PDB entry 5S5E | X-ray diffraction, 2.67 A resolution | chains C and D of the 6 polymer chains in the assembly

Chain C:
Protein: Tubulin alpha-1B chain
Organism: Bos taurus
UniProt: P81947 (TBA1B_BOVIN); numbering as in UniProt (aligned over 1-451)
Sequence (451 residues; numbered 1 to 451; the number before each row is that of its first residue):
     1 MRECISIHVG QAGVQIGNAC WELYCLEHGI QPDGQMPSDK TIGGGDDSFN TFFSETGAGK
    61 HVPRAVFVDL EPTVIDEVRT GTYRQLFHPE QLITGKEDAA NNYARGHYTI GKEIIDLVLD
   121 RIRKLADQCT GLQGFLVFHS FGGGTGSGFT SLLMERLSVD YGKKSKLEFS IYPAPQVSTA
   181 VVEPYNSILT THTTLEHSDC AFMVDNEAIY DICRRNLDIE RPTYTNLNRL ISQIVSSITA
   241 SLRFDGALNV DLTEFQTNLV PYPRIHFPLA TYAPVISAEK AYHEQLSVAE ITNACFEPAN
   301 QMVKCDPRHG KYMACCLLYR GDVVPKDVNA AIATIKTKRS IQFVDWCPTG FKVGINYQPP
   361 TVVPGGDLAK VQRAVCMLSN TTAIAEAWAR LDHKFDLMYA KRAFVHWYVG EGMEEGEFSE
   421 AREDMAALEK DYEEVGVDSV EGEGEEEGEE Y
Unresolved in the structure: 441-451

Chain D:
Protein: Tubulin beta-2B chain
Organism: Bos taurus
UniProt: Q6B856 (TBB2B_BOVIN); the author numbering skips numbers that UniProt does not, so the offset changes along the chain: 1-42 = UniProt 1-42; 45-360 = UniProt 43-358; 369-455 = UniProt 359-445
Sequence (445 residues; numbered 1 to 455; 10 numbers in that range are skipped by the numbering (no residue carries them; nothing is unmodelled there); the number before each row is that of its first residue):
     1 MREIVHIQAG QCGNQIGAKF WEVISDEHGI DPTGSYHGDS DL
    45 QLERINVYYN EATGNKYVPR AILVDLEPGT MDSVRSGPFG QIFRPDNFVF GQSGAGNNWA
   105 KGHYTEGAEL VDSVLDVVRK ESESCDCLQG FQLTHSLGGG TGSGMGTLLI SKIREEYPDR
   165 IMNTFSVMPS PKVSDTVVEP YNATLSVHQL VENTDETYCI DNEALYDICF RTLKLTTPTY
   225 GDLNHLVSAT MSGVTTCLRF PGQLNADLRK LAVNMVPFPR LHFFMPGFAP LTSRGSQQYR
   285 ALTVPELTQQ MFDSKNMMAA CDPRHGRYLT VAAIFRGRMS MKEVDEQMLN VQNKNSSYFV
   345 EWIPNNVKTA VCDIPP
   369 RGLKMSATFI GNSTAIQELF KRISEQFTAM FRRKAFLHWY TGEGMDEMEF TEAESNMNDL
   429 VSEYQQYQDA TADEQGEFEE EEGEDEA
Unresolved in the structure: 281-285, 442-455
Curated features (UniProtKB/Swiss-Prot):
  - motif: Met-1 to Ile-4 (MREI motif)
  - binding site (GTP): Gln-11, Glu-71, Ser-140, Gly-144, Thr-145, Gly-146, Asn-206, Asn-228
  - binding site (Mg(2+)): Glu-71
  - modified residue: Ser-40 (Phosphoserine), Thr-57 (Phosphothreonine), Lys-60 (N6-acetyllysine), Ser-174 (Phosphoserine), Thr-287 (Phosphothreonine), Thr-292 (Phosphothreonine), Arg-320 (Omega-N-methylarginine), Glu-448 (5-glutamyl polyglutamate)
  - cross-link (Glycyl lysine isopeptide (Lys-Gly)): Lys-60 (interchain with G-Cter in ubiquitin), Lys-326 (interchain with G-Cter in ubiquitin)

Chain C / chain D interface:
Pairs across the interface (52):
  Gln-11(C) with Gln-247(D), hydrogen bond
  Lys-96(C) with Arg-2(D); Asp-130(D), salt bridge
  Glu-97(C) with Arg-2(D); Cys-131(D); Arg-164(D), salt bridge; Arg-253(D), salt bridge
  Asp-98(C) with Arg-2(D), salt bridge; Lys-254(D), salt bridge
  Ala-100(C) with Arg-253(D); Lys-254(D); Val-257(D)
  Asn-101(C) with Lys-254(D)
  Arg-105(C) with Arg-253(D)
  Pro-175(C) with Asn-349(D)
  Ser-178(C) with Lys-352(D), hydrogen bond
  Thr-179(C) with Gln-247(D); Leu-248(D); Asn-258(D), hydrogen bond (backbone-side chain)
  Ala-180(C) with Asn-258(D)
  Val-181(C) with Asn-258(D), hydrogen bond (backbone-side chain); Ile-347(D), hydrophobic; Pro-348(D)
  Glu-220(C) with Lys-326(D)
  Arg-221(C) with Met-325(D), hydrogen bond; Asp-329(D), salt bridge
  Tyr-224(C) with Gln-247(D), hydrogen bond
  Lys-394(C) with Asn-349(D), hydrogen bond
  Leu-397(C) with Glu-345(D); Trp-346(D); Ala-440(D), hydrophobic
  Met-398(C) with Trp-346(D); Pro-348(D)
  Lys-401(C) with Phe-262(D); Trp-346(D); Ala-438(D); Thr-439(D), hydrogen bond (side chain-backbone)
  Arg-402(C) with Phe-262(D)
  Ala-403(C) with Pro-261(D); Phe-262(D), hydrophobic
  Phe-404(C) with Val-257(D); Asn-258(D); Val-260(D); Pro-261(D), hydrogen bond (backbone-backbone); Thr-314(D)
  His-406(C) with Val-260(D), hydrogen bond (side chain-backbone); Pro-261(D); Phe-262(D); Pro-263(D)
  Trp-407(C) with Ala-256(D); Val-257(D); Val-260(D), hydrogen bond (side chain-backbone)
Interface residues without a listed pair, chain C (26 interface residues in all): Val-182, Tyr-210
Interface residues without a listed pair, chain D (30 interface residues in all): Asp-251, Asn-350

Summary:
The interface between chain C and chain D involves 26 residues on one side and 30 on the other, with 11
hydrogen bonds and 6 salt bridges. Polar pairs include Lys-96(C)/Asp-130(D), Glu-97(C)/Arg-164(D) and
Glu-97(C)/Arg-253(D).
Here chain C is Tubulin alpha-1B chain and chain D is Tubulin beta-2B chain, both from Bos taurus. Entry 5S5E
(Tubulin-Z1515654336-complex) was determined by X-ray diffraction, deposited together with 5S4L, 5S4M, 5S4N,
5S4O, 5S4P, 5S4Q and 52 further entries.
